PDB entry 5B2J | X-ray diffraction, 2.60 A resolution | chains E and F of the 10 polymer chains in the assembly

[Chain E]
Molecule: Histone H3.1
From: Homo sapiens
Reference sequence: P68431 (H31_HUMAN); residues 0-135 here correspond to UniProt positions 1-136 (UniProt number = residue number + 1)
Chain sequence (139 residues; numbered -3 to 135; the number before each row is that of its first residue; numbers below 1 keep their minus sign (Gly-3 is residue -3)):
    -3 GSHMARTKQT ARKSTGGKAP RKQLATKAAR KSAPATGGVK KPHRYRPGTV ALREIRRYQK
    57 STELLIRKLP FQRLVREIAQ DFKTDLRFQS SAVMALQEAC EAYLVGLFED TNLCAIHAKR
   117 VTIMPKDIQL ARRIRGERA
Disordered / not traced: -3 to 36
Sequence notes: expression tag (-3 to -1)
Bound ions: Mn2+: Asp77 (shared with 1 residue of chain D)
Swiss-Prot annotation at these positions:
  - modified residue: Arg2 (Asymmetric dimethylarginine), Thr3 (Phosphothreonine), Lys4 (Allysine), Gln5 (5-glutamyl dopamine), Thr6 (Phosphothreonine), Arg8 (Citrulline), Lys9 (N6,N6,N6-trimethyllysine), Ser10 (ADP-ribosylserine), Thr11 (Phosphothreonine), Lys14 (N6-(2-hydroxyisobutyryl)lysine), Arg17 (Asymmetric dimethylarginine), Lys18 (N6-(2-hydroxyisobutyryl)lysine), Lys23 (N6-(2-hydroxyisobutyryl)lysine), Arg26 (Citrulline), Lys27 (N6,N6,N6-trimethyllysine), Ser28 (ADP-ribosylserine), Lys36 (N6,N6,N6-trimethyllysine), Lys37 (N6-methyllysine), Tyr41 (Phosphotyrosine), Lys56 (N6,N6,N6-trimethyllysine) and 8 more in UniProt
  - lipidation: Lys18 (N6-decanoyllysine)

[Chain F]
Molecule: Histone H4
From: Homo sapiens
Reference sequence: P62805 (H4_HUMAN); residues 0-102 here correspond to UniProt positions 1-103 (UniProt number = residue number + 1)
Chain sequence (106 residues; numbered -3 to 102; the number before each row is that of its first residue; numbers below 1 keep their minus sign (Gly-3 is residue -3)):
    -3 GSHMSGRGKG GKGLGKGGAK RHRKVLRDNI QGITKPAIRR LARRGGVKRI SGLIYEETRG
    57 VLKVFLENVI RDAVTYTEHA KRKTVTAMDV VYALKRQGRT LYGFGG
Disordered / not traced: -3 to 17
Sequence notes: expression tag (-3 to -1)
Swiss-Prot annotation at these positions:
  - DNA-binding region: Lys16 to Lys20
  - modified residue: Ser1 (N-acetylserine), Arg3 (Asymmetric dimethylarginine), Lys5 (N6-(2-hydroxyisobutyryl)lysine), Lys8 (N6-(2-hydroxyisobutyryl)lysine), Lys12 (N6-(2-hydroxyisobutyryl)lysine), Lys16 (N6-(2-hydroxyisobutyryl)lysine), Lys20 (N6,N6,N6-trimethyllysine), Lys31 (N6-(2-hydroxyisobutyryl)lysine), Lys44 (N6-(2-hydroxyisobutyryl)lysine), Ser47 (Phosphoserine), Tyr51 (Phosphotyrosine), Lys59 (N6-(2-hydroxyisobutyryl)lysine), Lys77 (N6-(2-hydroxyisobutyryl)lysine), Lys79 (N6-(2-hydroxyisobutyryl)lysine), Thr80 (Phosphothreonine), Tyr88 (Phosphotyrosine), Lys91 (N6-(2-hydroxyisobutyryl)lysine)
  - cross-link (Glycyl lysine isopeptide (Lys-Gly)): Lys12 (interchain with G-Cter in SUMO2), Lys20 (interchain with G-Cter in SUMO2), Lys31 (interchain with G-Cter in SUMO2), Lys59 (interchain with G-Cter in SUMO2), Lys79 (interchain with G-Cter in SUMO2), Lys91 (interchain with G-Cter in SUMO2)

[How chain E and chain F interact]
Contacting residue pairs (102):
  Ala47(E) - Arg39(F)
  Ala47(E) - Lys44(F)
  Glu50(E) - Arg39(F)  salt bridge
  Ile51(E) - Arg39(F)
  Ile51(E) - Gly42(F)
  Ile51(E) - Val43(F)
  Tyr54(E) - Arg36(F)
  Tyr54(E) - Arg39(F)
  Tyr54(E) - Arg40(F)  hydrogen bond (backbone-side chain)
  Gln55(E) - Arg39(F)
  Gln55(E) - Arg40(F)  hydrogen bond (side chain-backbone)
  Gln55(E) - Gly42(F)
  Ser57(E) - Arg40(F)  hydrogen bond (backbone-side chain)
  Thr58(E) - Arg40(F)
  Glu59(E) - Arg40(F)  salt bridge
  Leu61(E) - Ala33(F)
  Leu61(E) - Arg36(F)  hydrogen bond (backbone-side chain)
  Leu61(E) - Leu37(F)  hydrophobic
  Leu61(E) - Arg40(F)
  Ile62(E) - Leu37(F)  hydrophobic
  Arg63(E) - Arg36(F)
  Pro66(E) - Gly28(F)
  Phe67(E) - Leu62(F)  hydrophobic
  Arg69(E) - Asn25(F)
  Leu70(E) - Asn25(F)
  Leu70(E) - Ile26(F)  hydrophobic
  Leu70(E) - Ile29(F)  hydrophobic
  Leu70(E) - Leu62(F)  hydrophobic
  Val71(E) - Ile66(F)
  Arg72(E) - Leu22(F)
  Glu73(E) - Leu22(F)
  Glu73(E) - Arg23(F)
  Glu73(E) - Asp24(F)  hydrogen bond (side chain-backbone)
  Glu73(E) - Asn25(F)  hydrogen bond
  Ile74(E) - Leu62(F)  hydrophobic
  Ile74(E) - Glu63(F)
  Ile74(E) - Ile66(F)  hydrophobic
  Ala75(E) - Ile66(F)  hydrophobic
  Gln76(E) - Leu22(F)
  Phe78(E) - Arg67(F)
  Phe78(E) - Val70(F)  hydrophobic
  Lys79(E) - Glu74(F)
  Asp81(E) - Lys79(F)
  Leu82(E) - Val70(F)  hydrophobic
  Leu82(E) - Lys79(F)
  Arg83(E) - Lys79(F)  hydrogen bond (backbone-backbone)
  Arg83(E) - Thr80(F)
  Arg83(E) - Val81(F)  hydrogen bond (backbone-backbone)
  Phe84(E) - Val81(F)  hydrophobic
  Gln85(E) - Thr80(F)
  Gln85(E) - Val81(F)  hydrogen bond (backbone-backbone)
  Gln85(E) - Thr82(F)
  Gln85(E) - Ala83(F)  hydrogen bond (side chain-backbone)
  Ser87(E) - Ala83(F)
  Ser87(E) - Phe100(F)
  Ala88(E) - Val81(F)
  Ala88(E) - Thr82(F)
  Ala88(E) - Ala83(F)
  Ala88(E) - Val86(F)
  Met90(E) - Phe100(F)
  Ala91(E) - Val86(F)  hydrophobic
  Ala91(E) - Leu97(F)
  Ala91(E) - Phe100(F)
  Leu92(E) - Val65(F)  hydrophobic
  Leu92(E) - Val86(F)  hydrophobic
  Glu94(E) - Phe100(F)
  Ala95(E) - Leu90(F)  hydrophobic
  Cys96(E) - Leu58(F)  hydrophobic
  Cys96(E) - Phe61(F)  hydrophobic
  Cys96(E) - Leu62(F)  hydrophobic
  Glu97(E) - Leu37(F)
  Tyr99(E) - Val57(F)  hydrophobic
  Tyr99(E) - Phe61(F)  hydrophobic
  Tyr99(E) - Arg95(F)
  Leu100(E) - Leu37(F)  hydrophobic
  Val101(E) - Leu37(F)
  Val101(E) - Arg40(F)
  Val101(E) - Gly41(F)
  Leu103(E) - Val57(F)  hydrophobic
  Phe104(E) - Ile34(F)  hydrophobic
  Phe104(E) - Leu37(F)
  Phe104(E) - Ala38(F)
  Phe104(E) - Val43(F)
  Phe104(E) - Thr54(F)
  Glu105(E) - Gly41(F)
  Asn108(E) - Gly42(F)
  Asn108(E) - Val43(F)
  Val117(E) - Arg45(F)
  Thr118(E) - Arg45(F)  hydrogen bond
  Thr118(E) - Ile46(F)
  Thr118(E) - Ser47(F)
  Ile119(E) - Val43(F)  hydrophobic
  Ile119(E) - Arg45(F)  hydrogen bond (backbone-backbone)
  Ile119(E) - Ser47(F)  hydrogen bond (backbone-backbone)
  Ile119(E) - Ile50(F)
  Met120(E) - Ile50(F)
  Pro121(E) - Leu49(F)  hydrophobic
  Pro121(E) - Ile50(F)
  Pro121(E) - Glu53(F)
  Ile124(E) - Ile50(F)  hydrophobic
  Gln125(E) - Glu53(F)  hydrogen bond
  Arg128(E) - Val57(F)
Also at the interface, not in a pair above, chain E (56 interface residues in all): Gly44, Leu48, Ala98, Arg131
Also at the interface, not in a pair above, chain F (48 interface residues in all): Arg35, Lys59, Thr71

[Summary]
56 residues of chain E face 48 of chain F across their interface, with 14 hydrogen bonds and 2 salt bridges.
Polar pairs include Glu50(E)-Arg39(F), Glu59(E)-Arg40(F) and Tyr54(E)-Arg40(F). UniProt lists a DNA-binding
region on chain F.
Here chain E is Histone H3.1 and chain F is Histone H4, both from Homo sapiens. Entry 5B2J (Human nucleosome
containing CpG methylated DNA) was determined by X-ray diffraction, deposited together with 5B2I.
